PDB entry 7VA9 | electron microscopy, 3.08 A resolution | chains 6 and c of the 64 polymer chains in the assembly

[Chain 6]
Name: Light-harvesting protein B-875 alpha chain
Organism: Cereibacter sphaeroides 2.4.1
UniProtKB: Q3J1A4 (LHA1_RHOS4); residues 1-58 here = UniProt positions 1-58
Chain sequence (58 residues; numbered 1 to 58; the number before each row is that of its first residue):
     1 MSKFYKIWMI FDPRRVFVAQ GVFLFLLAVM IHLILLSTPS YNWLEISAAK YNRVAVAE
Unresolved in the structure: 47-58
Ligand contacts:
  - bacteriochlorophyll a (BCL), molecule 1: A19, Q20, F23, I31
  - bacteriochlorophyll a (BCL), molecule 2: G21, L24, F25, A28, H32, L35, Y41, W43
  - bacteriochlorophyll a (BCL), molecule 3: L24, L27, A28, I31, H32, L35, Y41
  - spheroidene (SPO), molecule 1: F4, K6, I7, I10
  - spheroidene (SPO), molecule 2: Q20, F23, L24, L27, M30, I31
UniProt features mapped onto this chain:
  - binding site (a bacteriochlorophyll): H32

[Chain c]
Name: Intrinsic membrane protein PufX
Organism: Cereibacter sphaeroides 2.4.1
UniProtKB: P13402 (PUFX_RHOS4); numbering as in UniProt (aligned over 1-82)
Chain sequence (82 residues; row label = number of the first residue in the row):
     1 MADKTIFNDH LNTNPKTNLR LWVAFQMMKG AGWAGGVFFG TLLLIGFFRV VGRMLPIQEN
    61 QAPAPNITGA LETGIELIKH LV
Unresolved in the structure: 1-4, 70-82
Ligand contacts:
  - bacteriochlorophyll a (BCL): M27, M28, A31, G32
  - 1,2-diacyl-sn-glycero-3-phosphocholine (PC1): F38, T41, L42, I45, G46, R49, R53
  - spheroidene (SPO): R20, V23, A24, M27

[Chain 6 / chain c interface]
Pairs across the interface - 14 pairs, chain 6 then chain c:
  R14(6) - W22(c)
  F17(6) - V23(c)  hydrophobic
  F17(6) - Q26(c)
  F17(6) - M27(c)  hydrophobic
  V18(6) - Q26(c)
  V18(6) - G30(c)
  Q20(6) - M27(c)
  G21(6) - A31(c)
  V22(6) - G30(c)
  F25(6) - A31(c)  hydrophobic
  F25(6) - A34(c)  hydrophobic
  F25(6) - G35(c)
  F25(6) - F38(c)  hydrophobic
  V29(6) - F38(c)  hydrophobic
Other interface residues (no listed pair), chain c (10 interface residues in all): F39

[Summary]
8 residues of chain 6 face 10 of chain c across their interface. One spheroidene molecule and one
bacteriochlorophyll a molecule are bound between chain 6 and chain c. Ligands of chain 6: spheroidene and 3
copies of bacteriochlorophyll a. Bound to chain c: 1,2-diacyl-sn-glycero-3-phosphocholine.
Chain 6 is Light-harvesting protein B-875 alpha chain and chain c is Intrinsic membrane protein PufX, both
from Cereibacter sphaeroides 2.4.1; the structure, Rba sphaeroides PufY-KO RC-LH1 dimer type-1, was determined
by electron microscopy together with 7VB9, 7VNM, 7VOR, 7VOT and 7VOY from the same study.
